Entry 6JTB (X-ray diffraction, 1.50 A resolution); this record covers chain A.

== Chain A ==
Name: Asp/Glu-specific dipeptidyl-peptidase
From: Porphyromonas gingivalis (strain ATCC 33277 / DSM 20709 / CIP 103683 / JCM 12257 / NCTC 11834 / 2561)
Notes: EC 3.4.14.-
UniProt: B2RID1 (DPP11_PORG3); numbering as in UniProt (aligned over 1-720)
Chain sequence (720 residues; row label = number of the first residue in the row):
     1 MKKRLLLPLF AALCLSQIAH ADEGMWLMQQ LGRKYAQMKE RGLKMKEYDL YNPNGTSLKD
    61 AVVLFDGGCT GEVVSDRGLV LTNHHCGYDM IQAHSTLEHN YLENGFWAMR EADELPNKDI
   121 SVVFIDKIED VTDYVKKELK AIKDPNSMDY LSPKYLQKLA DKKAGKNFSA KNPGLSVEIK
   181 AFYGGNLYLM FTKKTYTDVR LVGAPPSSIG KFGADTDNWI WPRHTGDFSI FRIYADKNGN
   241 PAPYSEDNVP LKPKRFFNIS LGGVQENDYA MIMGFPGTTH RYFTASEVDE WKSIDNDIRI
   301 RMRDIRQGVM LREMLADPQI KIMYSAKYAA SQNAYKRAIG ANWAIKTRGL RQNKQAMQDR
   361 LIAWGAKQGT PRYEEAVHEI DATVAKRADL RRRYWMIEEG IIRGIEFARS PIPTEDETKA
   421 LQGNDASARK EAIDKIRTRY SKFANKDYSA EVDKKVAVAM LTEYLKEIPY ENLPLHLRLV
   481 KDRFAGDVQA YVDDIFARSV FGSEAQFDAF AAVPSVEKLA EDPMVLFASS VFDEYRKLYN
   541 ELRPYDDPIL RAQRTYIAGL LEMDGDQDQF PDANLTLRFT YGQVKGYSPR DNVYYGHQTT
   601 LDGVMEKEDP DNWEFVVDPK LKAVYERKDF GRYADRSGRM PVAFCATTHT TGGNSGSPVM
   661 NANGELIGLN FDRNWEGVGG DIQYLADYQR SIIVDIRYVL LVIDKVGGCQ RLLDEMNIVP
Disordered / not traced: 1-21
Cystine bridges: Cys-69/Cys-86
Bound ions: K+ site 1: Asn-218, Asp-672 (together with citric acid); K+ site 2: Thr-278, Thr-651, Asp-681 (together with citric acid, di(hydroxyethyl)ether)
Swiss-Prot annotation at these positions:
  - active site (Charge relay system): His-85, Asp-227, Ser-655
  - site: Arg-673 (Is essential for the Asp/Glu P1 specificity of DPP11)
From the paper describing this entry:
  - catalytic residues: His-85, Asp-227, Gly-653, Ser-655 (citing earlier work)
  - binding site for citric acid: Arg-536, Gly-653, Ser-655, Arg-673
  - K+ coordination: Asp-681

== In short ==
Asn-218 and Asp-672 coordinate K+ site 1. Thr-278, Thr-651 and Asp-681 coordinate K+ site 2. From UniProt: 3
active-site residues. From the paper: catalytic residues His-85, Asp-227 and Gly-653 among others; a binding
site for citric acid at Arg-536, Gly-653 and Ser-655 among others.
Chain A is Asp/Glu-specific dipeptidyl-peptidase (Porphyromonas gingivalis (strain ATCC 33277 / DSM 20709 /
CIP 103683 / JCM 12257 / NCTC 11834 / 2561)); the structure, Crystal structure of dipeptidyl peptidase 11
(DPP11) with citrate from Porphyromonas gingivalis (Space), was determined by X-ray diffraction (same
publication as 6JTC).
